2C56 - chain A; structure by X-ray diffraction, 2.10 A resolution.

Chain A:
Name: Uracil DNA glycosylase
Organism: Human herpesvirus 1
Notes: EC 3.2.2.3
UniProtKB: P10186 (UNG_HHV11); residues 1-244 here correspond to UniProt positions 91-334 (UniProt number = residue number + 90)
Amino-acid sequence (244 residues; row label = number of the first residue in the row):
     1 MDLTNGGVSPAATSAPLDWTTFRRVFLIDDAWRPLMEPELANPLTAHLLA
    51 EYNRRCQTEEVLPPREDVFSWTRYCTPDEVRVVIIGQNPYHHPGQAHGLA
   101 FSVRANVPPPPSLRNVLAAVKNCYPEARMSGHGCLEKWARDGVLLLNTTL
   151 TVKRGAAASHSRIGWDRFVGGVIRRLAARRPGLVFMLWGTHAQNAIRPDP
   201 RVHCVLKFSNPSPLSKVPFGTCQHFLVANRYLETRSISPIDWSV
Not modelled in the structure: 1-16
Sequence notes: engineered mutation Asn88 (Asp178 in P10186), Asn210 (His300 in P10186)
Reported in the primary citation:
  - mutagenesis - D88N/H210N: abolished catalytic activity
  - conformationally variable residues (side-chain flip): Asn88
  - mutagenesis - D88N/H210N: unchanged binding to uracil-containing DNA
  - mutagenesis - D88N, H210N: decreased catalytic activity

In short:
The paper reports that D88N and H210N reduce catalytic activity; conformational variability at Asn88.
Chain A is Uracil DNA glycosylase (Human herpesvirus 1); the structure, A comparative study of uracil DNA
glycosylases from human and herpes simplex virus type 1, was determined by X-ray diffraction together with
2C53 from the same study.
